PDB entry 2MS1 | solution NMR | chains A and B

== Chain A ==
Name: Nucleocapsid protein p10
From: Murine leukemia virus
UniProtKB: P03355 (POL_MLVMS); residues 1-56 here correspond to UniProt positions 479-534 (UniProt number = residue number + 478)
Chain sequence (56 residues; each row starts with the number of its first residue):
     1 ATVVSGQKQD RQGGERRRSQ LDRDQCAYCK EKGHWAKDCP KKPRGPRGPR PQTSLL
Not modelled in the structure: 56
Metal / ion sites: Zn2+: Cys26, Cys29, His34, Cys39

== Chain B ==
Molecule: tRNApro
Sequence (71 nucleotides; row label = number of the first residue in the row; note: 1 number in that range is skipped by the numbering (no residue carries it; nothing is unmodelled there)):
     1 GGCUCGUUGG UCUAGG
    18 GGUAUGAUUC UCGCUUAGGG UGCGAGAGGU CCCGGGUUCA AAUCCCGGAC GAGCC
From the paper describing this entry:
  - mutagenesis - G9A, G35A/G36A/G37A: decreased binding to Nucleocapsid protein p10 (chain A)

== How chain A and chain B interact ==
Residue-residue contacts (20; chain A residue first):
  Arg16(A) with U8(B), base contact
  Arg17(A) with G6(B), sugar contact; U8(B), base contact
  Arg18(A) with U8(B), sugar contact
  Asp22(A) with G9(B), base contact
  Arg23(A) with G9(B), sugar contact; A44(B), sugar contact; G45(B), phosphate contact
  Gln25(A) with G9(B), base contact
  Cys26(A) with G9(B), base contact
  Ala27(A) with U8(B), base contact; G9(B), base contact
  Tyr28(A) with G6(B), sugar contact; U7(B), base contact
  Lys30(A) with G6(B), sugar contact; U8(B), base contact
  Trp35(A) with G9(B), base contact
  Ala36(A) with G9(B), base contact
  Lys41(A) with G6(B), base contact
  Lys42(A) with U7(B), base contact
Other interface residues (no listed pair), chain A (16 interface residues in all): Leu21, Asp24
The authors on this interface:
  - residue pairs: Tyr28(A)-U7(B), Trp35(A)-G9(B) (pi stacking)

== Summary ==
Chain A and chain B form an interface of 16 and 6 residues respectively. The paper describes a contact between
Tyr28(A) and U7(B); pi stacking between Trp35(A) and G9(B). Cys26(A), Cys29(A), His34(A) and Cys39(A)
coordinate Zn2+. The paper reports that G9A and G35A/G36A/G37A of chain B reduce binding to Nucleocapsid
protein p10 (chain A).
Here chain A is Nucleocapsid protein p10 (Murine leukemia virus) and chain B is tRNApro. Entry 2MS1 (Solution
NMR structure of tRNApro:MLV Nucleocapsid Protein (1:1) Complex) was determined by solution NMR, deposited
together with 2MQV and 2MS0.
